8R83 - chains B and A of the 12 polymer chains in the assembly; structure by electron microscopy, 3.57 A resolution.

# Chain B (and A)
Protein: Ig-like domain-containing protein
Source organism: Homo sapiens
Notes: chain A of this document is another copy of the same molecule, construct and numbering; everything in this record applies to it too
UniProtKB: A0A7N5JWI9 (A0A7N5JWI9_AILME); residues 229-576 here correspond to UniProt positions 106-453 (UniProt number = residue number - 123)
Amino-acid sequence (361 residues; numbered 216 to 576; the number before each row is that of its first residue):
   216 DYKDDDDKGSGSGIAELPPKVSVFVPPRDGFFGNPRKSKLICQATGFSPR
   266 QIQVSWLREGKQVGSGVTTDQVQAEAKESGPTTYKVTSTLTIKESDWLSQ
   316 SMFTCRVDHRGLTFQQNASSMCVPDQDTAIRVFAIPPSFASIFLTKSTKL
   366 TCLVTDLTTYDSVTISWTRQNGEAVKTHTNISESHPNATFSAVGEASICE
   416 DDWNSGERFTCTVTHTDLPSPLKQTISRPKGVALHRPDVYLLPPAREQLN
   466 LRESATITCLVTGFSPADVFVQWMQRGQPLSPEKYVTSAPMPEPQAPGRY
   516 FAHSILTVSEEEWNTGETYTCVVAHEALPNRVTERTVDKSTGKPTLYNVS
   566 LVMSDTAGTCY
Disordered / not traced: 216-344, 572-576 (chain A: 216-344)
Disulfide bonds: Cys367-Cys426, Cys474-Cys536
Covalent attachments: N-acetylglucosamine (NAG) linked to Asn563
Construct notes: expression tag (216-228)
Reported in the primary citation:
  - post-translational modification sites: Asn563
  - binding site for N-acetylglucosamine: Asn563

# Interface between chain B and chain A
Residue-residue contacts (45):
  Leu457(B) with Leu457(A), hydrophobic; Pro458(A); Ala460(A), hydrophobic
  Pro458(B) with Leu457(A)
  Ala460(B) with Leu457(A), hydrophobic
  Gln463(B) with Tyr455(A)
  Leu466(B) with Tyr455(A)
  Glu468(B) with Tyr455(A)
  Thr471(B) with Leu475(A)
  Glu498(B) with Pro509(A)
  Val501(B) with Phe516(A), hydrophobic
  Met506(B) with Ser503(A)
  Pro509(B) with Val501(A), hydrophobic
  Gln510(B) with Lys499(A), hydrogen bond (side chain-backbone); Thr522(A)
  Phe516(B) with Val501(A), hydrophobic; Ile520(A), hydrophobic
  His518(B) with His518(A), hydrogen bond
  Thr522(B) with Gln510(A)
  Thr556(B) with Lys558(A)
  Pro559(B) with Thr560(A)
  Thr560(B) with Thr560(A), hydrogen bond (backbone-backbone)
  Leu561(B) with Thr560(A); Leu561(A); Tyr562(A), hydrogen bond (backbone-backbone)
  Tyr562(B) with Tyr562(A), hydrophobic
  Asn563(B) with Tyr562(A), hydrogen bond (backbone-backbone); Asn563(A); Val564(A), hydrogen bond (backbone-backbone)
  Val564(B) with Val564(A)
  Ser565(B) with Val564(A), hydrogen bond (backbone-backbone); Ser565(A); Leu566(A), hydrogen bond (backbone-backbone)
  Leu566(B) with Leu566(A)
  Val567(B) with Leu566(A), hydrogen bond (backbone-backbone); Val567(A); Met568(A), hydrogen bond (backbone-backbone)
  Met568(B) with Met568(A)
  Ser569(B) with Met568(A); Ser569(A); Asp570(A)
  Asp570(B) with Thr571(A); Ala572(A)
  Thr571(B) with Ser569(A); Asp570(A)
Also at the interface, not in a pair above, chain B (36 interface residues in all): Tyr455, Pro459, Arg461, Glu462, Thr473, Leu475, Gly557
Also at the interface, not in a pair above, chain A (37 interface residues in all): Gln463, Glu468, Thr471, Thr473, Glu498, Met506, Glu508, Arg550, Pro559

# Overview
The interface between chain B and chain A involves 36 residues on one side and 37 on the other; the contacts
include 10 hydrogen bonds. Polar pairs include Gln510(B)-Lys499(A), His518(B)-His518(A) and
Thr560(B)-Thr560(A). Covalently linked N-acetylglucosamine: at Asn563(B). From the paper: a binding site for
N-acetylglucosamine at Asn563(B); a modification site at Asn563(B).
Both chains are Ig-like domain-containing protein (Homo sapiens). Entry 8R83 (pentameric IgMFc-AIM complex
global refinement) was determined by electron microscopy, deposited together with 8R84.
